Entry 4N7N (X-ray diffraction, 2.75 A resolution); this record covers chains A and B of the 4 polymer chains in the assembly.

[Chain A]
Molecule: Hemoglobin subunit alpha
Source organism: Homo sapiens
Reference sequence: P69905 (HBA_HUMAN); residues 1-141 here correspond to UniProt positions 2-142 (UniProt number = residue number + 1)
Amino-acid sequence (141 residues; each row starts with the number of its first residue):
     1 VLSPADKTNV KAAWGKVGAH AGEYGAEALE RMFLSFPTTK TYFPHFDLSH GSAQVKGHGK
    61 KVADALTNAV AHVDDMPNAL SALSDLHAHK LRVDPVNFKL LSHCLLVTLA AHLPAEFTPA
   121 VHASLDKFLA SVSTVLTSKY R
Metal / ion sites: heme Fe near His87 (its only coordinating residue here)
Residues lining bound ligands: heme (HEM): Met32, Thr39, Tyr42, Phe43, His45, Phe46, His58, Lys61, Val62, Ala65, Leu66, Leu83, Leu86, His87, Leu91, Val93, Asn97, Phe98, Leu101, Leu105, Val132, Leu136
Swiss-Prot annotation at these positions:
  - binding site (O2): His58
  - binding site (heme b): His87
  - site: Thr8, Asn9 (Microbial infection: Cleavage), Lys11 (Not glycated), Ala13, Trp14 (Microbial infection: Cleavage), Tyr24, Gly25 (Microbial infection: Cleavage), Leu29, Glu30 (Microbial infection: Cleavage), His45, Phe46 (Microbial infection: Cleavage), Asp47, Leu48 (Microbial infection: Cleavage), Ser52, Ala53 (Microbial infection: Cleavage), Val55, Lys56 (Microbial infection: Cleavage), Lys56 (Not glycated), Gly59, Lys60 (Microbial infection: Cleavage), Lys60 (Not glycated), Lys90 (Not glycated), Leu91, Arg92 (Microbial infection: Cleavage), Lys99 (Not glycated), Leu106, Val107 (Microbial infection: Cleavage), Thr108, Leu109 (Microbial infection: Cleavage), Val121, His122 (Microbial infection: Cleavage), Ser133, Thr134 (Microbial infection: Cleavage)
  - modified residue: Ser3 (Phosphoserine), Lys7 (N6-succinyllysine), Thr8 (Phosphothreonine), Lys11 (N6-succinyllysine), Lys16 (N6-acetyllysine), Tyr24 (Phosphotyrosine), Ser35 (Phosphoserine), Lys40 (N6-succinyllysine), Ser49 (Phosphoserine), Ser102 (Phosphoserine), Thr108 (Phosphothreonine), Ser124 (Phosphoserine), Ser131 (Phosphoserine), Thr134 (Phosphothreonine), Thr137 (Phosphothreonine), Ser138 (Phosphoserine)
  - glycosylation (N-linked (Glc) (glycation) lysine): Lys7, Lys16, Lys40, Lys61

[Chain B]
Molecule: Hemoglobin subunit beta
Source organism: Homo sapiens
Reference sequence: P68871 (HBB_HUMAN); residues 1-146 here correspond to UniProt positions 2-147 (UniProt number = residue number + 1)
Amino-acid sequence (146 residues; row label = number of the first residue in the row):
     1 VHLTPEEKSA VTALWGKVNV DEVGGEALGR LLVVYPWTQR FFESFGDLST PDAVMGNPKV
    61 KAHGKKVLGA FSDGLAHLDN LKGTFATLSE LHCDKLHVDP ENFRLLGNVL VCVLAHHFGK
   121 EFTPPVQAAY QKVVAGVANA LAHKYH
Metal / ion sites: heme Fe near His92 (its only coordinating residue here)
Residues lining bound ligands: heme (HEM): Leu31, Thr38, Phe41, Phe42, His63, Lys66, Val67, Ala70, Phe71, Phe85, Leu88, Leu91, His92, Leu96, Val98, Asn102, Phe103, Leu106, Val137, Leu141
Swiss-Prot annotation at these positions:
  - binding site ((2R)-2,3-bisphosphoglycerate): Val1, His2, Lys82, His143
  - binding site (heme b): His63, His92
  - site: Glu7, Lys8 (Microbial infection: Cleavage), Gly25, Glu26 (Microbial infection: Cleavage), Gly29, Arg30 (Microbial infection: Cleavage), Tyr35, Pro36 (Microbial infection: Cleavage), Trp37, Thr38 (Microbial infection: Cleavage), Phe45, Gly46 (Microbial infection: Cleavage), Asp52, Ala53 (Microbial infection: Cleavage), Gly56, Asn57 (Microbial infection: Cleavage), Lys59 (Not glycated), Phe71, Ser72 (Microbial infection: Cleavage), Gly74, Leu75 (Microbial infection: Cleavage), Lys82 (Not glycated), Thr84, Phe85 (Microbial infection: Cleavage), His92, Cys93 (Microbial infection: Cleavage), Lys95 (Not glycated), Arg104, Leu105 (Microbial infection: Cleavage), Leu110, Val111 (Microbial infection: Cleavage), Gly119, Lys120 (Microbial infection: Cleavage), Phe122, Thr123 (Microbial infection: Cleavage), Ala128, Ala129 (Microbial infection: Cleavage) and 2 more in UniProt
  - modified residue: Val1 (N-acetylvaline), Ser9 (Phosphoserine), Thr12 (Phosphothreonine), Ser44 (Phosphoserine), Thr50 (Phosphothreonine), Lys59 (N6-acetyllysine), Lys82 (N6-acetyllysine), Thr87 (Phosphothreonine), Cys93 (S-nitrosocysteine), Lys144 (N6-acetyllysine)
  - glycosylation: Val1 (N-linked (Glc) (glycation) valine), Lys8 (N-linked (Glc) (glycation) lysine), Lys17 (N-linked (Glc) (glycation) lysine), Lys66 (N-linked (Glc) (glycation) lysine), Lys120 (N-linked (Glc) (glycation) lysine), Lys144 (N-linked (Glc) (glycation) lysine)

[Chain A / chain B interface]
Residue-residue contacts (39):
  Arg31(A) - Phe122(B)  hydrogen bond (side chain-backbone)
  Arg31(A) - Thr123(B)
  Arg31(A) - Pro124(B)
  Arg31(A) - Gln127(B)  hydrogen bond
  Leu34(A) - Pro124(B)  hydrophobic
  Leu34(A) - Pro125(B)
  Leu34(A) - Ala128(B)
  Ser35(A) - Gln127(B)
  Ser35(A) - Ala128(B)
  Ser35(A) - Gln131(B)
  Phe36(A) - Gln131(B)
  His103(A) - Asn108(B)
  His103(A) - Val111(B)
  His103(A) - Cys112(B)
  His103(A) - Gln131(B)  hydrogen bond
  Cys104(A) - Gln127(B)
  Val107(A) - Val111(B)  hydrophobic
  Val107(A) - Ala115(B)
  Val107(A) - Gln127(B)
  Ala110(A) - Ala115(B)  hydrophobic
  Ala110(A) - His116(B)
  Ala111(A) - Ala115(B)
  Ala111(A) - Gly119(B)
  Ala111(A) - Lys120(B)
  Pro114(A) - His116(B)  hydrogen bond (backbone-side chain)
  Phe117(A) - Arg30(B)  hydrogen bond (backbone-side chain)
  Phe117(A) - His116(B)  hydrogen bond (backbone-side chain)
  Thr118(A) - Arg30(B)
  Pro119(A) - Arg30(B)
  Pro119(A) - Val33(B)
  Pro119(A) - Met55(B)  hydrophobic
  Ala120(A) - Pro51(B)  hydrophobic
  His122(A) - Arg30(B)  hydrogen bond
  His122(A) - Val34(B)
  Ala123(A) - Val33(B)  hydrophobic
  Ala123(A) - Val34(B)  hydrophobic
  Asp126(A) - Val34(B)
  Asp126(A) - Tyr35(B)
  Lys127(A) - Val34(B)
Also at the interface, not in a pair above, chain A (21 interface residues in all): Lys99, Leu106, His112
Also at the interface, not in a pair above, chain B (21 interface residues in all): Arg104

[Summary]
Chain A and chain B each contribute 21 residues to their interface, with 7 hydrogen bonds. Polar pairs include
Arg31(A)-Phe122(B), Arg31(A)-Gln127(B) and His103(A)-Gln131(B). Bound to chain A: heme. Bound to chain B:
heme.
Chain A is Hemoglobin subunit alpha and chain B is Hemoglobin subunit beta, both from Homo sapiens; the
structure, Capturing the haemoglobin allosteric transition in a single crystal form; Crystal structure of
full-liganded human haemoglobin ..., was determined by X-ray diffraction (same publication as 4N7O and 4N7P).
